Entry 7MMP (X-ray diffraction, 2.15 A resolution); this record covers chains A and E.

Chain A:
Molecule: Ribonucleoside-diphosphate reductase
Source organism: Aerococcus urinae (strain ACS-120-V-Col10a)
Notes: EC 1.17.4.1
UniProt: F2I8X9 (F2I8X9_AERUA); numbering as in UniProt (aligned over 1-337)
Amino-acid sequence (342 residues; each row starts with the number of its first residue; numbers below 1 keep their minus sign (Ser-4 is residue -4)):
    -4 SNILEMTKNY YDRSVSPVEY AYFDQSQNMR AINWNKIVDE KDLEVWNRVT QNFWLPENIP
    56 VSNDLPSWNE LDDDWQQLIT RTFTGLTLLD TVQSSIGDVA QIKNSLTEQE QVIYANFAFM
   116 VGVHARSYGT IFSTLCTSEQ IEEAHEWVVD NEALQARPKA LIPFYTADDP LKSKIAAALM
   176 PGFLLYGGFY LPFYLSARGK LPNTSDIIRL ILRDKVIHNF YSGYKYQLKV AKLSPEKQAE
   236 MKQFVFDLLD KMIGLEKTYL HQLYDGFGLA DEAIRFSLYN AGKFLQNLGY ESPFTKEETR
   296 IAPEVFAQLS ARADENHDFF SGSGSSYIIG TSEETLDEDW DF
Disordered / not traced: -4 to 3, 310-313, 316-332
Sequence notes: expression tag (-4 to 0)
Bound ions: Ca2+: Asp309 (shared with 1 residue of chain C)
Residues lining bound ligands: FMN (flavin mononucleotide): Lys36, Glu39, Val40, Arg43, Ile212, Phe215

Chain E:
Molecule: Protein NrdI
Source organism: Aerococcus urinae
UniProt: A0A178HGH7 (A0A178HGH7_9LACT); residue numbers follow UniProt; this construct covers 1-142
Amino-acid sequence (147 residues; row label = number of the first residue in the row; numbers below 1 keep their minus sign (Ser-4 is residue -4)):
    -4 SNILEMKELI VYFSTQSNNT HRFVQKLDAE SIRIPIDEEE RIKVDEDYVL IVPTYSGGKV
    56 TDAGQVDAHG AVPKQVIHFL NDPDNRKHCL GVISSGNTNF GDSFAIAGPV ISYKLKVPLL
   116 YQFELIGTKE DVEEVNRIIS ETFNADQ
Disordered / not traced: -4 to 1, 141-142
Sequence notes: expression tag (-4 to 0)
Residues lining bound ligands: FMN (flavin mononucleotide): Phe8, Ser9, Thr10, Ser12, Asn13, Asn14, Thr15, His16, Pro48, Thr49, Tyr50, Ser51, Gly52, Gly53, Ser90, Gly91, Asn92, Phe95, Ser98, Phe99, Ala100, Leu120

How chain A and chain E interact:
Pairs across the interface (69):
  Lys36(A) - Thr10(E)  hydrogen bond
  Lys36(A) - Ser12(E)  hydrogen bond
  Lys36(A) - Tyr50(E)  hydrogen bond
  Glu39(A) - Tyr50(E)
  Arg43(A) - Ser51(E)
  Arg43(A) - Gly52(E)
  Arg43(A) - Lys54(E)
  Asn47(A) - Gly52(E)  hydrogen bond (side chain-backbone)
  Tyr181(A) - Asn94(E)  hydrogen bond
  Leu207(A) - Asn94(E)
  Arg208(A) - Gly52(E)
  Arg208(A) - Gly53(E)  hydrogen bond (side chain-backbone)
  Val211(A) - Asn92(E)
  Val211(A) - Asn94(E)
  Val211(A) - Phe95(E)  hydrophobic
  Ile212(A) - Phe95(E)  hydrophobic
  Phe215(A) - Ser12(E)
  Tyr219(A) - Ser12(E)
  Gln222(A) - Arg17(E)  hydrogen bond
  Tyr274(A) - Thr93(E)  hydrogen bond
  Tyr274(A) - Glu119(E)  hydrogen bond
  Asn275(A) - Asn94(E)
  Lys278(A) - Asn92(E)  hydrogen bond
  Lys278(A) - Thr93(E)  hydrogen bond
  Lys278(A) - Asn94(E)
  Lys278(A) - Glu119(E)  salt bridge
  Lys278(A) - Leu120(E)
  Gln281(A) - Glu119(E)
  Gln281(A) - Leu120(E)
  Gln281(A) - Ile121(E)  hydrogen bond (side chain-backbone)
  Gln281(A) - Gly122(E)  hydrogen bond (side chain-backbone)
  Asn282(A) - Asn14(E)  hydrogen bond
  Asn282(A) - Leu120(E)
  Gly284(A) - Arg17(E)
  Tyr285(A) - Ile121(E)
  Glu286(A) - Lys21(E)  salt bridge
  Glu286(A) - Ile121(E)
  Glu286(A) - Gly122(E)
  Thr290(A) - Glu125(E)
  Lys291(A) - Thr123(E)  hydrogen bond
  Lys291(A) - Glu125(E)  hydrogen bond (backbone-side chain)
  Lys291(A) - Asp126(E)  salt bridge
  Phe301(A) - Thr93(E)
  Leu304(A) - Thr93(E)
  Leu304(A) - Asn94(E)
  Leu304(A) - Gly96(E)
  Ser305(A) - Thr93(E)
  Ser305(A) - Gly96(E)  hydrogen bond (side chain-backbone)
  Ser305(A) - Phe99(E)
  Ala306(A) - Asp97(E)
  Arg307(A) - Asp97(E)
  Arg307(A) - Phe99(E)
  Arg307(A) - Pro104(E)
  Arg307(A) - Gln117(E)  hydrogen bond (backbone-side chain)
  Ala308(A) - Phe99(E)
  Asp334(A) - Lys69(E)
  Asp334(A) - Ile72(E)
  Asp334(A) - His73(E)
  Asp334(A) - Asn76(E)  hydrogen bond (backbone-side chain)
  Trp335(A) - Val67(E)  hydrophobic
  Trp335(A) - Ile72(E)
  Trp335(A) - Asn76(E)
  Trp335(A) - Lys109(E)
  Asp336(A) - Asn76(E)  hydrogen bond (backbone-side chain)
  Phe337(A) - Leu75(E)
  Phe337(A) - Asn76(E)
  Phe337(A) - Arg81(E)
  Phe337(A) - Lys109(E)  hydrogen bond (backbone-side chain)
  Phe337(A) - Leu110(E)  hydrophobic
Other interface residues (no listed pair), chain A (33 interface residues in all): Glu35
Other interface residues (no listed pair), chain E (39 interface residues in all): Gln11, Ile101, Val105, Leu114

Summary:
Chain A and chain E form an interface of 33 and 39 residues respectively, with 21 hydrogen bonds and 3 salt
bridges. Among the polar pairs are Lys278(A)-Glu119(E), Glu286(A)-Lys21(E) and Lys291(A)-Asp126(E). Flavin
mononucleotide is bound between chain A and chain E.
Here chain A is Ribonucleoside-diphosphate reductase (Aerococcus urinae (strain ACS-120-V-Col10a)) and chain E
is Protein NrdI (Aerococcus urinae). Entry 7MMP (Crystal Structure of the Class Ie Ribonucleotide Reductase)
was determined by X-ray diffraction.
